PDB entry 5K1H | electron microscopy, 4.90 A resolution (low resolution: residue-level contacts below are approximate; hydrogen-bond / salt-bridge calls are withheld) | chains B and A

Chain B:
Molecule: Eukaryotic translation initiation factor 3 subunit B
From: Homo sapiens
Reference sequence: P55884 (EIF3B_HUMAN), isoform P55884-2; residues 73-648 here correspond to UniProt positions 170-745 (UniProt number = residue number + 97)
Chain sequence (576 residues; numbered 73 to 648; the number before each row is that of its first residue):
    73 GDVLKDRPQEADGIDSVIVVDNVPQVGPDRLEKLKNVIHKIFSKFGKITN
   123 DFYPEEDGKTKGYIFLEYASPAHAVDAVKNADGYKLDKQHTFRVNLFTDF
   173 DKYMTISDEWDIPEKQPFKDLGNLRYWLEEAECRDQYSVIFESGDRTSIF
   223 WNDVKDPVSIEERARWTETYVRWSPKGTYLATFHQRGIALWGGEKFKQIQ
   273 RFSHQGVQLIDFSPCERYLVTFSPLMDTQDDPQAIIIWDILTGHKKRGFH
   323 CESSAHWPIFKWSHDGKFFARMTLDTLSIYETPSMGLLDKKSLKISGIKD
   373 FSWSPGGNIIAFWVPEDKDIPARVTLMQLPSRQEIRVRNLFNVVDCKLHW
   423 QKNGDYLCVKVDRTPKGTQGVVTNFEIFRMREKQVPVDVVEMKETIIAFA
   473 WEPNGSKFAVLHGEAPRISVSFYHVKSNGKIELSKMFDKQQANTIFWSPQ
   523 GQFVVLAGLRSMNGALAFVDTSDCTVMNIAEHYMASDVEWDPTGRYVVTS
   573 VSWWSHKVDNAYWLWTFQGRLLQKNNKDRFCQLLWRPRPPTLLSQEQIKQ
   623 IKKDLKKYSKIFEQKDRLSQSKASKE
Unresolved in the structure: 611-632
Construct notes: conflict Ser403 (Thr500 in P55884), Ser499 (Asn596 in P55884), Ser506 (Ile603 in P55884)

Chain A:
Molecule: eIF3a C-terminal tail
From: Oryctolagus cuniculus
Chain sequence (54 residues; each row starts with the number of its first residue; X marks 54 residues of unknown identity (built as UNK)):
     1 XXXXXXXXXXXXXXXXXXXXXXXXXXXXXXXXXXXXXXXXXXXXXXXXXX
    51 XXXX

How chain B and chain A interact:
Chain B residues in contact with chain A, 9 residues: Met176, Ser179, Leu193, Leu196, Trp199, Leu200, Phe589, Gln590, Phe634

Summary:
No residue of chain B is in contact with chain A.
Chain B is Eukaryotic translation initiation factor 3 subunit B (Homo sapiens) and chain A is eIF3a C-terminal
tail (Oryctolagus cuniculus); the structure, eIF3b relocated to the intersubunit face to interact with eIF1
and below the eIF2 ternary-complex. from ..., was determined by electron microscopy.
